8R5O - chains A and B of the 20 polymer chains in the assembly; structure by electron microscopy, 2.49 A resolution.

== Chain A (and B) ==
Molecule: DNA-directed RNA polymerase subunit alpha
From: Sinapis alba
Notes: chain B of this document is another copy of the same molecule, construct and numbering; everything in this record applies to it too
UniProt: A0A6C0M610 (A0A6C0M610_SINAL); numbering as in UniProt (aligned over 1-327)
Amino-acid sequence (327 residues; each row starts with the number of its first residue):
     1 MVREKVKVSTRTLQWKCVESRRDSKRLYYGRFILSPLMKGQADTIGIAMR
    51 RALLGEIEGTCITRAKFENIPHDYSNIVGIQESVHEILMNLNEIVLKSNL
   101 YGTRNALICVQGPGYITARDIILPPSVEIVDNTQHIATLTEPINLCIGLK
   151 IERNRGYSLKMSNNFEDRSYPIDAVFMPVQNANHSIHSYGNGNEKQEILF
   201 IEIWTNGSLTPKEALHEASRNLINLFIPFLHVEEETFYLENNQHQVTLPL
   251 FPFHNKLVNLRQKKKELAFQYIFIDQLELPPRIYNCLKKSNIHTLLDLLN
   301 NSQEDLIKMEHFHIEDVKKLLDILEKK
Not modelled in the structure: 1-9, 159-168, 240-246 (chain B: 1-11, 159-166, 236-327)
Sequence notes: conflict Phe67 (Ser in A0A6C0M610)

== Chain A / chain B interface ==
Pairs across the interface - 72 pairs, chain A then chain B:
  Arg11(A) with His231(B), hydrogen bond; Val232(B), hydrogen bond (side chain-backbone); Glu233(B), salt bridge
  Leu13(A) with Pro228(B), hydrophobic
  Trp15(A) with Pro228(B), hydrogen bond (side chain-backbone); Phe229(B), hydrogen bond (side chain-backbone); His231(B), hydrogen bond (side chain-backbone)
  Leu34(A) with Phe229(B), hydrophobic
  Met38(A) with Arg155(B)
  Lys39(A) with Arg155(B), hydrogen bond (backbone-side chain); Tyr157(B)
  Gly40(A) with Arg51(B), hydrogen bond (backbone-side chain); Glu56(B); Tyr157(B)
  Gln41(A) with Glu56(B); Arg155(B); Leu225(B)
  Asp43(A) with Arg51(B), salt bridge
  Thr44(A) with Arg51(B), hydrogen bond; Glu56(B), hydrogen bond; Leu222(B); Leu225(B)
  Ile45(A) with Leu225(B); Phe226(B), hydrophobic; Phe229(B), hydrophobic
  Ala48(A) with Phe226(B), hydrophobic
  Met49(A) with Phe229(B), hydrophobic
  Arg51(A) with Thr44(B); Ile47(B)
  Glu56(A) with Gly40(B); Gln41(B)
  Arg155(A) with Met38(B); Lys39(B), hydrogen bond (side chain-backbone); Gln41(B)
  Ile201(A) with Phe229(B), hydrophobic
  Leu215(A) with Phe229(B), hydrophobic
  His216(A) with Phe229(B); Leu230(B)
  Ser219(A) with Phe226(B); Phe229(B)
  Arg220(A) with Leu230(B)
  Leu222(A) with Phe226(B), hydrophobic
  Ile223(A) with Ile227(B), hydrophobic; Leu230(B), hydrophobic
  Leu225(A) with Gln41(B); Ile45(B)
  Phe226(A) with Ala48(B), hydrophobic; Ser219(B); Leu222(B), hydrophobic; Phe226(B), hydrophobic
  Pro228(A) with Leu13(B), hydrophobic; Trp15(B)
  Phe229(A) with Trp15(B), hydrogen bond (backbone-side chain); Leu34(B), hydrophobic; Ile45(B), hydrophobic; Ile201(B), hydrophobic; Leu215(B), hydrophobic; His216(B), hydrogen bond (backbone-side chain); Ser219(B)
  Leu230(A) with His216(B); Arg220(B); Ile223(B), hydrophobic
  His231(A) with Trp15(B), hydrogen bond (backbone-side chain)
  Val232(A) with Trp15(B)
  Glu233(A) with Trp15(B); Lys16(B); Cys17(B), hydrogen bond (side chain-backbone); Lys212(B)
  Glu234(A) with Gln14(B); Trp15(B), hydrogen bond (backbone-backbone); Lys16(B)
  Glu235(A) with Lys16(B)
Interface residues without a listed pair, chain A (35 interface residues in all): Gln14, Ile227
Interface residues without a listed pair, chain B (38 interface residues in all): Asp43, Met49, Ser158

== Summary ==
35 residues of chain A and 38 residues of chain B are in contact; the contacts include 15 hydrogen bonds and 2
salt bridges. Among the polar pairs are Arg11(A)-Glu233(B), Asp43(A)-Arg51(B) and Arg11(A)-His231(B).
Both chains are DNA-directed RNA polymerase subunit alpha (Sinapis alba). Entry 8R5O (Plastid-encoded RNA
polymerase) was determined by electron microscopy (same publication as 8R6S, 8RDJ and 8RAS).
